Entry 2QMJ (X-ray diffraction, 1.90 A resolution); this record covers chain A.

== Chain A ==
Name: Maltase-glucoamylase, intestinal
Source organism: Homo sapiens
Notes: EC 3.2.1.-; fragment: sequence database residues 87-954
Reference sequence: O43451 (MGA_HUMAN); residues 1-868 here correspond to UniProt positions 87-954 (UniProt number = residue number + 86)
Amino-acid sequence (870 residues; numbered 1 to 870; the number before each row is that of its first residue):
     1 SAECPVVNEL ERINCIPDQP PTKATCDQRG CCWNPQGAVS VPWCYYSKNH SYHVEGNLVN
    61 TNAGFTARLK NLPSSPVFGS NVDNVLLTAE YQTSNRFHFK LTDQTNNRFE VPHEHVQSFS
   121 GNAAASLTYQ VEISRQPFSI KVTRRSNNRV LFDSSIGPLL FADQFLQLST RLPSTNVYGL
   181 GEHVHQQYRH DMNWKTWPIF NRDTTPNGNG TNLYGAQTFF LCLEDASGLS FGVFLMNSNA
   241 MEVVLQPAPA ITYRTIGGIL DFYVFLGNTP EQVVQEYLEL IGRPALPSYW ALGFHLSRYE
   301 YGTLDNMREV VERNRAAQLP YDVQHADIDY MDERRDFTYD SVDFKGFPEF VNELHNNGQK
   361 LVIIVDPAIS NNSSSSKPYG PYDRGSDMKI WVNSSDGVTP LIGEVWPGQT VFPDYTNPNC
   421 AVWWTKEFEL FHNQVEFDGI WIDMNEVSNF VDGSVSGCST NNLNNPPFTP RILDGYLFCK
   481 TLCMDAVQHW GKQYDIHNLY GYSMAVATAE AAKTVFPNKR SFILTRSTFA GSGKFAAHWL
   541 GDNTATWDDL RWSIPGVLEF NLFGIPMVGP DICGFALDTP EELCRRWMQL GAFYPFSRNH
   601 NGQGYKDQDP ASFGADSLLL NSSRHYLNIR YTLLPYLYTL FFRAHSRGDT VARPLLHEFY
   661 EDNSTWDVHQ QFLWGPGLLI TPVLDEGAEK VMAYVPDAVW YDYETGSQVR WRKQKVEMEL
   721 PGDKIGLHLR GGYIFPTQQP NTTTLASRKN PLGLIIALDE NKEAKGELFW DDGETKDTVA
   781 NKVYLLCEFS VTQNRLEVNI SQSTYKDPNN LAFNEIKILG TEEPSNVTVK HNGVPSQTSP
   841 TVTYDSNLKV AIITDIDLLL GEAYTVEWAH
Disordered / not traced: 1-6, 837
Sequence notes: expression tag (869-870)
Disulfides: Cys15-Cys31, Cys26-Cys44, Cys573-Cys584
Covalent attachments: N-acetylglucosamine (NAG) linked to Asn209, Asn393, Asn741

== Summary ==
Covalently linked N-acetylglucosamine: at Asn209, Asn393 and Asn741.
Chain A is Maltase-glucoamylase, intestinal (Homo sapiens); the structure, Crystral Structure of the
N-terminal Subunit of Human Maltase-Glucoamylase in Complex with Acarbose, was determined by X-ray
diffraction, deposited together with 2QLY.
